8EGU - chain A; structure by X-ray diffraction, 1.92 A resolution.

Chain A:
Molecule: [3-methyl-2-oxobutanoate dehydrogenase [lipoamide]] kinase, mitochondrial
From: Rattus norvegicus
Notes: EC 2.7.11.4
UniProtKB: Q00972 (BCKD_RAT); residues 1-382 here correspond to UniProt positions 31-412 (UniProt number = residue number + 30)
Chain sequence (388 residues; numbered 1 to 388; the number before each row is that of its first residue):
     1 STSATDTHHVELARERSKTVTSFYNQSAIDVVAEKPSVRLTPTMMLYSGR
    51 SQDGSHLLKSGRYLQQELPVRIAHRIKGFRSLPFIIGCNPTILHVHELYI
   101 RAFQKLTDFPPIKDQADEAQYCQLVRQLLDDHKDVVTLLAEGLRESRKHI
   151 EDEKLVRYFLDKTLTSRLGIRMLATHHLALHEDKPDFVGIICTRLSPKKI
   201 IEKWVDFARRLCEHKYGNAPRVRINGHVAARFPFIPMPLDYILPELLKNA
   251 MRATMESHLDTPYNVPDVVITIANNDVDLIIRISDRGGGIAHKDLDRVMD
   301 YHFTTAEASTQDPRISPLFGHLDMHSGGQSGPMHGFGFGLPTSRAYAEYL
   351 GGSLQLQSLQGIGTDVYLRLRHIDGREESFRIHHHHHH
Unresolved in the structure: 1-24, 50-52, 308-330, 375-388
Sequence notes: expression tag (383-388)
Curated features (UniProtKB/Swiss-Prot):
  - binding site (ATP): Asn-249, Asp-285, Thr-304, Thr-305, His-334, Gly-337, Leu-340
  - binding site (Mg(2+)): Asn-249
  - binding site (K(+)): Val-298, Asp-300, Phe-303, Gly-337
  - modified residue: Ser-1 (Phosphoserine), Lys-162 (N6-acetyllysine), Lys-203 (N6-acetyllysine), Ser-326 (Phosphoserine), Ser-330 (Phosphoserine)
Residues lining bound ligands:
  - ADP (adenosine-5'-diphosphate): Glu-245, Lys-248, Asn-249, Ala-250, Arg-252, Ala-253, Asp-285, Gly-289, Ile-290, Val-298, Phe-303, Thr-304, Thr-305, Ala-306, His-334, Gly-335, Phe-336, Gly-337, Phe-338, Gly-339, Leu-340, Pro-341, Thr-364
  - Tareg (U35; (2S)-3-methyl-2-[pentanoyl-[[4-[2-(2H-1,2,3,4-tetrazol-5-yl)phenyl]phenyl]methyl]amino]butanoic acid), molecule 1: Arg-39, Leu-40, Thr-41, Pro-42, Met-45, Arg-71, Gly-169, Met-172, Leu-173, His-176, Ile-190, Ile-235, Tyr-349, Leu-350, Gly-351, Arg-371
  - Tareg (U35), molecule 2: Leu-68, Ile-72, Leu-98, Tyr-99, Ala-102, Leu-106, Val-125, Leu-128, Leu-129, Asp-131, His-132, Val-135, Val-136, Arg-167, Ile-170, Arg-171, Gly-331, Pro-332, Tyr-346
Reported in the primary citation:
  - binding site for Tareg: Arg-167
  - conformationally variable residues (order/disorder transition, side-chain flip): Tyr-99, His-132 to Asp-134

Summary:
Chain A binds ADP and Tareg. UniProt lists 7 ATP-binding residues, Mg2+-binding residue Asn-249 and 4
K+-binding residues. From the paper: a binding site for Tareg at Arg-167; conformational variability at Tyr-99
and His-132.
Chain A is [3-methyl-2-oxobutanoate dehydrogenase [lipoamide]] kinase, mitochondrial (Rattus norvegicus); the
structure, Branched chain ketoacid dehydrogenase kinase complexes, was determined by X-ray diffraction,
deposited together with 8EGD, 8EGF and 8EGQ.
